PDB entry 5KHQ | X-ray diffraction, 2.80 A resolution | chains A and B

Chain A (and B):
Molecule: Ras-interacting protein 1
Organism: Homo sapiens
Notes: chain B of this document is another copy of the same molecule, construct and numbering; everything in this record applies to it too
Reference sequence: Q5U651 (RAIN_HUMAN); residue numbers follow UniProt; this construct covers 134-285
Amino-acid sequence (156 residues; row label = number of the first residue in the row):
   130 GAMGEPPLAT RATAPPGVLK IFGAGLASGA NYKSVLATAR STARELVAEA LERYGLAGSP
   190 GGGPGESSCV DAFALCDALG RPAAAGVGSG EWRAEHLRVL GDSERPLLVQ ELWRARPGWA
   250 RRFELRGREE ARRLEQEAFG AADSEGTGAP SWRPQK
Disordered / not traced: 130-143, 154-158, 187-197, 212-220, 268-285 (chain B: 130-142, 156-159, 186-195, 211-220, 268-285)
Differences from the reference sequence: expression tag (130-133)
UniProt features mapped onto this chain:
  - modified residue (Phosphoserine): S188, S280
Reported in the primary citation:
  - self-association interface (contacts with another copy of this molecule); pairs are residue here / residue on that copy: W242-W242 (hydrophobic contact), R227, E233, W242, R243, A244
  - contacts within the chain: R227-E233 (salt bridge)

Interface between chain A and chain B:
Contacting residue pairs (38; chain A residue first):
  D206(A) - W242(B)  hydrogen bond
  L208(A) - L241(B)  hydrophobic
  L208(A) - W242(B)  hydrophobic
  H225(A) - R234(B)
  H225(A) - L241(B)
  H225(A) - W242(B)
  R227(A) - R227(B)
  R227(A) - E233(B)
  R227(A) - W242(B)
  E233(A) - R227(B)
  R234(A) - E264(B)  hydrogen bond (side chain-backbone)
  R234(A) - Q265(B)  hydrogen bond (side chain-backbone)
  R234(A) - E266(B)
  R234(A) - A267(B)
  L237(A) - H225(B)
  E240(A) - R245(B)  hydrogen bond (backbone-side chain)
  L241(A) - L208(B)
  L241(A) - H225(B)
  L241(A) - A244(B)
  L241(A) - R245(B)  hydrogen bond (backbone-backbone)
  L241(A) - W248(B)  hydrophobic
  W242(A) - D206(B)  hydrogen bond
  W242(A) - L208(B)  hydrophobic
  W242(A) - R243(B)
  W242(A) - R250(B)
  R243(A) - W242(B)
  R243(A) - R243(B)  hydrogen bond (backbone-backbone)
  R243(A) - A244(B)  hydrogen bond (side chain-backbone)
  R243(A) - R245(B)
  R243(A) - P246(B)
  A244(A) - L241(B)
  R245(A) - E240(B)  hydrogen bond (side chain-backbone)
  R245(A) - L241(B)  hydrogen bond (backbone-backbone)
  W248(A) - L241(B)  hydrophobic
  R250(A) - W242(B)
  E264(A) - R234(B)  hydrogen bond (backbone-side chain)
  Q265(A) - R234(B)  hydrogen bond (backbone-side chain)
  A267(A) - R234(B)
Interface residues without a listed pair, chain A (19 interface residues in all): S232
Interface residues without a listed pair, chain B (20 interface residues in all): L237

Overview:
19 residues of chain A and 20 residues of chain B are in contact; the contacts include 12 hydrogen bonds.
Polar pairs include D206(A)-W242(B), R234(A)-E264(B) and R234(A)-Q265(B). From the paper: a self-association
interface involving R227(A), E233(A) and W242(A) among others; contacts within the chain involving R227(A) and
E233(A).
Chain A and chain B are both Ras-interacting protein 1 (Homo sapiens); the structure, Rasip1 RA domain, was
determined by X-ray diffraction together with 5KHO from the same study.
